PDB entry 8PHQ | electron microscopy, 2.69 A resolution | chains AA and AE of the 78 polymer chains in the assembly

Chain AA:
Protein: Major capsid protein
From: Borreliella burgdorferi B31
Chain sequence (319 residues; numbered 1 to 319; the number before each row is that of its first residue):
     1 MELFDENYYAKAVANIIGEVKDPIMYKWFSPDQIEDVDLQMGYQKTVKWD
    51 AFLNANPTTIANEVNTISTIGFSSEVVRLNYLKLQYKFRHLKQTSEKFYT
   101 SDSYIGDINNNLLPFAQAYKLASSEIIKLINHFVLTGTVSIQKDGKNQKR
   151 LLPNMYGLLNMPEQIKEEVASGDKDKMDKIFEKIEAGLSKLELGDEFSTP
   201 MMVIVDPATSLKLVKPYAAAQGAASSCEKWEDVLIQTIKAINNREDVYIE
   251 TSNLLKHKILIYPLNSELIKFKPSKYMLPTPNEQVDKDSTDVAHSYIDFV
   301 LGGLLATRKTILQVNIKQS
Disordered / not traced: 1-2, 219-226

Chain AE:
Protein: Decorator protein P03
From: Borreliella burgdorferi B31
Chain sequence (185 residues; row label = number of the first residue in the row):
     1 MSDITKIKQEFDKKVAEIQALMKNPQQDSGLLSNSIDFRDQNLIFSNSGG
    51 VCTSSKDKIENYPAKGYPYKRGVKLSFGDGTTELEVEAGGGDDLYGVCSD
   101 IDEFSGMATVIPITNNFTGYLTLKKDGQNGVNPGDKLNFNQHGELEKVTG
   151 AQKSVNAIALSKAHKLTEDLFIVLASVFGNRAIKG
Disordered / not traced: 1-20, 126-130, 149-152, 182-185

How chain AA and chain AE interact:
Contacting residue pairs (21; chain AA residue first):
  Met41(AA) - Phe104(AE)  hydrophobic
  Gly42(AA) - Phe104(AE)
  Lys146(AA) - Gly80(AE)
  Lys146(AA) - Thr81(AE)
  Asn147(AA) - Gly80(AE)  hydrogen bond (backbone-backbone)
  Asn147(AA) - Thr81(AE)  hydrogen bond (backbone-backbone)
  Asn147(AA) - Thr82(AE)
  Asn147(AA) - Glu83(AE)
  Gln148(AA) - Thr81(AE)  hydrogen bond (backbone-backbone)
  Gln148(AA) - Thr82(AE)
  Gln148(AA) - Glu83(AE)  hydrogen bond (backbone-backbone)
  Lys149(AA) - Glu83(AE)
  Arg150(AA) - Pro63(AE)
  Arg150(AA) - Ala64(AE)  hydrogen bond (side chain-backbone)
  Arg150(AA) - Glu83(AE)
  Arg150(AA) - Glu85(AE)
  Arg150(AA) - Ser105(AE)
  Arg150(AA) - Gly106(AE)  hydrogen bond (side chain-backbone)
  Arg150(AA) - Met107(AE)
  Leu152(AA) - Phe104(AE)
  Leu152(AA) - Ser105(AE)
Interface residues without a listed pair, chain AA (14 interface residues in all): Tyr43, Arg78, Asn80, Tyr81, Leu82, Gly145

Summary:
The interface between chain AA and chain AE involves 14 residues on one side and 11 on the other, with 6
hydrogen bonds. Polar contacts include Arg150(AA)-Ala64(AE), Arg150(AA)-Gly106(AE) and Asn147(AA)-Gly80(AE).
Here chain AA is Major capsid protein and chain AE is Decorator protein P03, both from Borreliella burgdorferi
B31. Entry 8PHQ (Top cap of the Borrelia bacteriophage BB1 procapsid, fivefold-symmetrized outer shell) was
determined by electron microscopy together with 8PHP, 8PHR and 8PHS from the same study.
